Entry 7XHP (X-ray diffraction, 2.78 A resolution); this record covers chains A and D of the 4 polymer chains in the assembly.

== Chain A (and D) ==
Protein: Glucose 6-Phosphate Dehydrogenase
From: Zymomonas mobilis
Notes: chain D of this document is another copy of the same molecule, construct and numbering; everything in this record applies to it too
Amino-acid sequence (493 residues; row label = number of the first residue in the row):
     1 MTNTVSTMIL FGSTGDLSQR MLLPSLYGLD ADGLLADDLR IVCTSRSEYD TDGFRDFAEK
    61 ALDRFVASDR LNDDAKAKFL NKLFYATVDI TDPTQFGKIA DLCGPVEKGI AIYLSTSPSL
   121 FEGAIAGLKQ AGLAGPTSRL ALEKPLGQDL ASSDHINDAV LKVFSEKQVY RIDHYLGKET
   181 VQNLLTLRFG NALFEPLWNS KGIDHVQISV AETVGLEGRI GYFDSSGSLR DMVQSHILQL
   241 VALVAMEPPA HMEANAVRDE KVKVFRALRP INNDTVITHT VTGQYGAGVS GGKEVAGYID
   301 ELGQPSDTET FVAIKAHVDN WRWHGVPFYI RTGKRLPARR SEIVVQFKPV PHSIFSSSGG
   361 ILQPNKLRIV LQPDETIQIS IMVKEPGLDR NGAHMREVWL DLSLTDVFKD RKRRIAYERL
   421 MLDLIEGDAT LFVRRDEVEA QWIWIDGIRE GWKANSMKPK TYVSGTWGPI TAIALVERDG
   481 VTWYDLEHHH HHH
Disordered / not traced: 1-5, 47-77, 488-493 (chain D: 1-122, 287-296)

== Chain A / chain D interface ==
Pairs across the interface (15):
  Lys201(A) with Lys201(D), hydrogen bond (side chain-backbone)
  Asp319(A) with His352(D), hydrogen bond (backbone-side chain)
  Asn320(A) with His352(D)
  Trp321(A) with Val350(D), hydrophobic; Pro351(D); His352(D)
  His324(A) with Pro351(D); His352(D)
  Val350(A) with Trp321(D), hydrophobic
  Pro351(A) with Trp321(D); His324(D)
  His352(A) with Asp319(D), hydrogen bond (side chain-backbone); Trp321(D); His324(D)
  Ile354(A) with Trp321(D), hydrophobic
Interface residues without a listed pair, chain A (10 interface residues in all): Lys348
Interface residues without a listed pair, chain D (10 interface residues in all): Ser200, Asn320, Ile354

== In short ==
The chain A/chain D interface involves 10 residues from each chain; the contacts include 3 hydrogen bonds.
Polar contacts include Lys201(A)-Lys201(D) and Asp319(A)-His352(D).
Chain A and chain D are both Glucose 6-Phosphate Dehydrogenase (Zymomonas mobilis); the structure, Structure
of a Glucose 6-Phosphate Dehydrogenase from Zymomonas mobilis, was determined by X-ray diffraction, deposited
together with 7XHL.
